Entry 2Q0S (X-ray diffraction, 1.50 A resolution); this record covers chains A and G of the 8 polymer chains in the assembly.

# Chain A (and G)
Protein: Aryl esterase
Source organism: Mycobacterium smegmatis
Notes: EC 3.1.1.2; chain G of this document is another copy of the same molecule, construct and numbering; everything in this record applies to it too
UniProt: A0R5U7 (A0R5U7_MYCS2); residues 1-216 here = UniProt positions 1-216
Chain sequence (216 residues; row label = number of the first residue in the row):
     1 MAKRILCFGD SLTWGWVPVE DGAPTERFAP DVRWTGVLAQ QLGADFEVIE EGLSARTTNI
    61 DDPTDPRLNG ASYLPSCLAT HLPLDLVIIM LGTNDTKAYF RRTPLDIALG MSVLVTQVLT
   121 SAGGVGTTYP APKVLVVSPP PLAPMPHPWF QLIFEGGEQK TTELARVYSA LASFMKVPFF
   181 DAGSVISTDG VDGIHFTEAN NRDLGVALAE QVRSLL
Disordered / not traced: 1
Modified positions: Ser-11 (o-[(hexylamino)carbonyl]-l-serine; N10)
Differences from the reference sequence: modified residue (11)

# How chain A and chain G interact
Residue-residue contacts (26; chain A residue first):
  Asp-21(A) / Lys-176(G)  hydrogen bond (backbone-side chain)
  Gly-22(A) / Phe-174(G)
  Ala-23(A) / Phe-174(G)
  Ala-23(A) / Lys-176(G)  hydrogen bond (backbone-side chain)
  Thr-64(A) / Leu-109(G)
  Thr-64(A) / Ser-112(G)
  Thr-64(A) / Val-113(G)
  Ala-98(A) / Leu-105(G)  hydrophobic
  Tyr-99(A) / Leu-105(G)
  Tyr-99(A) / Leu-109(G)  hydrophobic
  Arg-101(A) / Thr-103(G)
  Arg-101(A) / Asp-106(G)  salt bridge
  His-147(A) / Phe-174(G)
  Trp-149(A) / Leu-105(G)  hydrophobic
  Trp-149(A) / Ala-108(G)  hydrophobic
  Trp-149(A) / Leu-109(G)  hydrophobic
  Trp-149(A) / Val-167(G)
  Trp-149(A) / Ala-170(G)
  Trp-149(A) / Leu-171(G)
  Trp-149(A) / Phe-174(G)
  Phe-150(A) / Phe-174(G)  hydrophobic
  Leu-152(A) / Leu-105(G)
  Leu-152(A) / Arg-166(G)
  Leu-152(A) / Val-167(G)  hydrophobic
  Leu-152(A) / Ala-170(G)  hydrophobic
  Ile-153(A) / Leu-105(G)  hydrophobic
Other interface residues (no listed pair), chain A (16 interface residues in all): Ser-11, Pro-24, Pro-63, Pro-148
Other interface residues (no listed pair), chain G (15 interface residues in all): Arg-101, Ser-173

# In short
Chain A and chain G form an interface of 16 and 15 residues respectively, with 2 hydrogen bonds and 1 salt
bridge. Polar contacts include Arg-101(A)/Asp-106(G), Asp-21(A)/Lys-176(G) and Ala-23(A)/Lys-176(G).
Both chains are Aryl esterase (Mycobacterium smegmatis). Entry 2Q0S (Structure of the Inhibitor bound form of
M. Smegmatis Aryl Esterase) was determined by X-ray diffraction together with 2Q0Q from the same study.
